2XAA - chains B and C of the 4 polymer chains in the assembly; structure by X-ray diffraction, 2.80 A resolution.

[Chain B (and C)]
Molecule: Secondary alcohol dehydrogenase
Organism: Rhodococcus ruber
Notes: EC 1.1.1.1; chain C of this document is another copy of the same molecule, construct and numbering; everything in this record applies to it too
UniProtKB: Q8KLT9 (Q8KLT9_9NOCA); residue numbers follow UniProt; this construct covers 1-345
Amino-acid sequence (345 residues; each row starts with the number of its first residue):
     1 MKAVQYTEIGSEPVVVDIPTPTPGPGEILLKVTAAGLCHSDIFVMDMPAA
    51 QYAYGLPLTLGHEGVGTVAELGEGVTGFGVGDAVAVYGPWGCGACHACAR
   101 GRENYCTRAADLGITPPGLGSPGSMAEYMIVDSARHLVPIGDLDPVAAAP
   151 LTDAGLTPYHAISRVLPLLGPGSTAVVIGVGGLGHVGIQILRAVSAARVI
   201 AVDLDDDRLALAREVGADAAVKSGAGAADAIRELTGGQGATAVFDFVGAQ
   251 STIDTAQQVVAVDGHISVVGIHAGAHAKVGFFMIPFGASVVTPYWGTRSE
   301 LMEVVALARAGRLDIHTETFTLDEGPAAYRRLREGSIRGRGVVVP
Disordered / not traced: 25, 69, 73 (chain C: 238)
Construct notes: conflict V4 (Leu in Q8KLT9), I18 (Val in Q8KLT9), T22 (Ala in Q8KLT9), E73 (Ala in Q8KLT9), V80 (Thr in Q8KLT9), D111 (Glu in Q8KLT9), Q238 (Glu in Q8KLT9), V262 (Ile in Q8KLT9), E303 (Asp in Q8KLT9)
Metal / ion sites: Zn2+ site 1: C38, H62, D153; Zn2+ site 2: C92, C95, C98, C106
Ligand contacts:
  - 1,4-butanediol (BU1): S40, F43, H62, D153, I271, Y294
  - NAD (nicotinamide-adenine-dinucleotide): C38, H39, S40, D153, T157, I178, G179, V180, G181, G182, L183, V202, D203, L204, R208, S223, F246, V247, T252, V269, G270, I271, P293, Y294, W295, L332, G339, R340

[Chain B / chain C interface]
Residue-residue contacts (65; chain B residue first):
  R102(B) - D263(C)  salt bridge
  Y105(B) - V262(C)  hydrophobic
  Y105(B) - D263(C)
  Y105(B) - F286(C)  hydrophobic
  Y105(B) - G287(C)
  R164(B) - D263(C)  salt bridge
  R164(B) - G287(C)  hydrogen bond (side chain-backbone)
  Q238(B) - T107(C)
  V262(B) - Y105(C)  hydrophobic
  D263(B) - R102(C)  salt bridge
  D263(B) - Y105(C)
  D263(B) - R164(C)  salt bridge
  V268(B) - F281(C)
  V269(B) - F281(C)
  G270(B) - F281(C)
  I271(B) - F281(C)  hydrophobic
  A275(B) - G280(C)
  H276(B) - K278(C)
  H276(B) - V279(C)
  H276(B) - G280(C)
  H276(B) - M283(C)
  A277(B) - A277(C)
  A277(B) - K278(C)
  A277(B) - V279(C)  hydrogen bond (backbone-backbone)
  K278(B) - H276(C)
  K278(B) - A277(C)
  V279(B) - H276(C)
  V279(B) - A277(C)  hydrogen bond (backbone-backbone)
  V279(B) - V279(C)  hydrophobic
  V279(B) - V290(C)  hydrophobic
  G280(B) - A275(C)
  G280(B) - T292(C)
  F281(B) - V268(C)
  F281(B) - V269(C)
  F281(B) - G270(C)
  F281(B) - I271(C)  hydrophobic
  F281(B) - T292(C)
  F281(B) - P293(C)
  F282(B) - F43(C)  hydrophobic
  F282(B) - Q51(C)
  M283(B) - G274(C)
  M283(B) - A275(C)
  M283(B) - H276(C)
  I284(B) - T292(C)
  F286(B) - Y105(C)
  F286(B) - T292(C)
  F286(B) - Y294(C)  hydrophobic
  G287(B) - Y105(C)
  G287(B) - R164(C)  hydrogen bond (backbone-side chain)
  G287(B) - V291(C)
  G287(B) - T292(C)  hydrogen bond (backbone-backbone)
  A288(B) - V291(C)
  S289(B) - R164(C)
  S289(B) - V290(C)
  S289(B) - V291(C)
  V290(B) - S289(C)
  V290(B) - V290(C)  hydrogen bond (backbone-backbone)
  V291(B) - G287(C)
  V291(B) - A288(C)
  T292(B) - G280(C)
  T292(B) - F281(C)
  T292(B) - F286(C)
  T292(B) - G287(C)  hydrogen bond (backbone-backbone)
  P293(B) - F281(C)
  Y294(B) - F286(C)  hydrophobic
Also at the interface, not in a pair above, chain B (32 interface residues in all): F43, Q51, P285
Also at the interface, not in a pair above, chain C (33 interface residues in all): F282, I284, P285

[Summary]
32 residues of chain B face 33 of chain C across their interface; the contacts include 7 hydrogen bonds and 4
salt bridges. Polar contacts include R102(B)-D263(C), R164(B)-D263(C) and R164(B)-G287(C). Chain B binds NAD
and 1,4-butanediol. C38(B), H62(B) and D153(B) form the Zn2+ site 1.
Both chains are Secondary alcohol dehydrogenase (Rhodococcus ruber). Entry 2XAA (Alcohol dehydrogenase ADH-'A'
from Rhodococcus ruber DSM 44541 at pH 8.5 in complex with NAD and ...) was determined by X-ray diffraction,
deposited together with 3JV7.
